Entry 8K7T (electron microscopy, 3.71 A resolution); this record covers chains A and B of the 6 polymer chains in the assembly.

Chain A:
Name: High affinity immunoglobulin epsilon receptor subunit alpha
Organism: Mus musculus
Reference sequence: P20489 (FCERA_MOUSE); residues 1-250 here = UniProt positions 1-250
Chain sequence (273 residues; row label = number of the first residue in the row):
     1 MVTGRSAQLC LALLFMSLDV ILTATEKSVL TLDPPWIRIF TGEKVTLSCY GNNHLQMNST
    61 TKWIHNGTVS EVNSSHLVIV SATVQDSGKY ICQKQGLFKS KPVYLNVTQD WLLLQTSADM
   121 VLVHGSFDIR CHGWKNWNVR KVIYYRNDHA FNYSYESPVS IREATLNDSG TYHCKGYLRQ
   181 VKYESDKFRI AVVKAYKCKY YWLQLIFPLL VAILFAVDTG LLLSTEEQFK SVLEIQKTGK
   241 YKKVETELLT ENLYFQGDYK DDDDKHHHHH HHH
Unresolved in the structure: 1-23, 238-273
Disulfides: C49-C92, C131-C174
Covalent attachments: N-acetylglucosamine (NAG) linked to N66, N73, N106, N152, N167
Construct notes: expression tag (251-273)
Curated features (UniProtKB/Swiss-Prot):
  - glycosylation (N-linked (GlcNAc...) asparagine): N58, N66, N73, N106, N152, N167

Chain B:
Name: High affinity immunoglobulin epsilon receptor subunit beta
Organism: Mus musculus
Reference sequence: P20490 (FCERB_MOUSE); residue numbers follow UniProt; this construct covers 1-235
Chain sequence (245 residues; row label = number of the first residue in the row):
     1 MDTENRSRAD LALPNPQESS SAPDIELLEA SPAKAAPPKQ TWRTFLKKEL EFLGATQILV
    61 GLICLCFGTI VCSVLYVSDF DEEVLLLYKL GYPFWGAVLF VLSGFLSIIS ERKNTLYLVR
   121 GSLGANIVSS IAAGTGIAML ILNLTNNFAY MNNCKNVTED DGCFVASFTT ELVLMMLFLT
   181 ILAFCSAVLF TIYRIGQELE SKKVPDDRLY EELNVYSPIY SELEDKGETS SPVDSEQKLI
   241 SEEDL
Unresolved in the structure: 1-39, 200-245
Disulfides: C154-C163
Construct notes: expression tag (236-245)
Curated features (UniProtKB/Swiss-Prot):
  - modified residue: Y210 (Phosphotyrosine), Y216 (Phosphotyrosine), S217 (Phosphoserine), Y220 (Phosphotyrosine)

How chain A and chain B interact:
Residue-residue contacts - 31 pairs, chain A then chain B:
  T25(A) - N153(B)  hydrogen bond (backbone-side chain)
  E26(A) - N153(B)
  K27(A) - Y150(B)
  K27(A) - D160(B)  salt bridge
  K89(A) - D79(B)  salt bridge
  I91(A) - D79(B)
  Q93(A) - D81(B)  hydrogen bond
  F98(A) - D81(B)
  F98(A) - E83(B)
  F98(A) - V84(B)
  F98(A) - Y150(B)  hydrophobic
  K99(A) - S78(B)  hydrogen bond (side chain-backbone)
  K99(A) - D79(B)
  K99(A) - F80(B)  hydrogen bond (side chain-backbone)
  K99(A) - D81(B)  hydrogen bond (backbone-side chain)
  K101(A) - E159(B)
  K101(A) - D160(B)
  K197(A) - E159(B)
  Y200(A) - V74(B)  hydrophobic
  Y200(A) - F80(B)
  Y200(A) - F164(B)  hydrophobic
  Y201(A) - F164(B)  hydrophobic
  W202(A) - V74(B)  hydrophobic
  L203(A) - V74(B)  hydrophobic
  L203(A) - F168(B)  hydrophobic
  Q204(A) - F164(B)
  F207(A) - E171(B)
  F207(A) - M175(B)  hydrophobic
  L210(A) - I63(B)  hydrophobic
  L210(A) - C66(B)  hydrophobic
  L210(A) - F67(B)  hydrophobic
Other interface residues (no listed pair), chain A (22 interface residues in all): I64, G67, L97, P102, A195
Other interface residues (no listed pair), chain B (24 interface residues in all): L75, V77, T158, D161, C163, V165

Overview:
22 residues of chain A and 24 residues of chain B are in contact, with 5 hydrogen bonds and 2 salt bridges.
Polar pairs include K27(A)-D160(B), K89(A)-D79(B) and T25(A)-N153(B). N-acetylglucosamine is covalently linked
to N66(A), N73(A), N106(A), N152(A) and N167(A).
Chain A is High affinity immunoglobulin epsilon receptor subunit alpha and chain B is High affinity
immunoglobulin epsilon receptor subunit beta, both from Mus musculus; the structure, Mouse Fc epsilon RI in
complex with mIgE Fc, was determined by electron microscopy, deposited together with 8K7R, 8K7S and 8YRJ.
